PDB entry 3D5S | X-ray diffraction, 2.30 A resolution | chains A and C

[Chain A]
Name: Complement C3
Source organism: Homo sapiens
Notes: fragment: Complement C3d fragment
Reference sequence: P01024 (CO3_HUMAN); residues 7-298 here correspond to UniProt positions 996-1287 (UniProt number = residue number + 989)
Amino-acid sequence (297 residues; numbered 2 to 298; the number before each row is that of its first residue):
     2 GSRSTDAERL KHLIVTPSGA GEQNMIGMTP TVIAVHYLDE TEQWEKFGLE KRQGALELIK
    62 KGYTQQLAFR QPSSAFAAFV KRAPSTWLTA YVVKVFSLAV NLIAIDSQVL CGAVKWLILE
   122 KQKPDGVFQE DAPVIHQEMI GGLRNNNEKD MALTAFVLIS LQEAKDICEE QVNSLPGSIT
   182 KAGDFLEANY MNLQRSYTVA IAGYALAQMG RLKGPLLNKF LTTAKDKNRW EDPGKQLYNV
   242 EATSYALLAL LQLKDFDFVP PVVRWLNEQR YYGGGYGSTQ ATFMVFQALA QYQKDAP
Disulfide bonds: Cys112-Cys169
Sequence notes: expression tag (2-6); engineered mutation Ala21 (Cys1010 in P01024)

[Chain C]
Name: Fibrinogen-binding protein
Source organism: Staphylococcus aureus subsp. aureus str. Newman
Notes: fragment: C-terminal domain
Reference sequence: A6QG59 (FIB_STAAU); residues 11-75 here correspond to UniProt positions 101-165 (UniProt number = residue number + 90)
Amino-acid sequence (65 residues; row label = number of the first residue in the row):
    11 TDATIKKEQK LIQAQNLVRE FEKTHTVSAH AKAQKAVNLV SFEYKVKKMV LQERIDNVLK
    71 QGLVR
Sequence notes: engineered mutation Ala41 (Arg131 in A6QG59)

[Chain A / chain C interface]
Pairs across the interface (33):
  Asp40(A) - Val37(C)
  Glu46(A) - Arg75(C)
  Leu50(A) - Leu73(C)  hydrophobic
  Leu50(A) - Val74(C)
  Leu50(A) - Arg75(C)
  Arg53(A) - Val37(C)
  Arg53(A) - His40(C)
  Arg53(A) - Leu73(C)
  Gln54(A) - Leu69(C)
  Val101(A) - Gln44(C)
  Val101(A) - Lys45(C)  hydrogen bond (backbone-backbone)
  Val101(A) - Asn48(C)  hydrogen bond (backbone-side chain)
  Asn102(A) - Ala41(C)
  Asn102(A) - Gln44(C)
  Asn102(A) - Lys45(C)
  Leu103(A) - His40(C)  hydrogen bond (backbone-side chain)
  Leu103(A) - Gln44(C)
  Ile104(A) - Gln44(C)
  Ile104(A) - Asn48(C)  hydrogen bond (backbone-side chain)
  Ala105(A) - Gln44(C)
  Ala105(A) - Asn48(C)
  Ala105(A) - Gln62(C)
  Ile106(A) - Asn48(C)  hydrogen bond (backbone-side chain)
  Asp107(A) - Phe52(C)
  Ser108(A) - Asn48(C)  hydrogen bond (side chain-backbone)
  Ser108(A) - Phe52(C)
  Ser108(A) - Lys58(C)
  Gln109(A) - Phe52(C)
  Asp167(A) - Leu49(C)
  Ile168(A) - Leu49(C)  hydrophobic
  Glu171(A) - Lys16(C)
  Glu171(A) - Lys20(C)
  Gln172(A) - Phe52(C)
Also at the interface, not in a pair above, chain A (20 interface residues in all): Trp45, Leu57
The authors on this interface:
  - interface residues, chain C: Asn48(C) (from molecular simulation)
  - hot spots on chain C (mutagenesis) - N48A (10-fold): decreased binding to Complement C3 (chain A)

[Summary]
Chain A and chain C form an interface of 20 and 16 residues respectively; the contacts include 6 hydrogen
bonds. Polar pairs include Val101(A)-Asn48(C), Leu103(A)-His40(C) and Ile104(A)-Asn48(C). From the paper: N48A
of chain C reduces binding to Complement C3 (chain A); the interface residue Asn48(C).
Chain A is Complement C3 (Homo sapiens) and chain C is Fibrinogen-binding protein (Staphylococcus aureus
subsp. aureus str. Newman); the structure, Crystal Structure of Efb-C (R131A) / C3d Complex, was determined by
X-ray diffraction together with 3D5R from the same study.
